PDB entry 7Q3L | electron microscopy, 2.21 A resolution | chains q and A of the 9 polymer chains in the assembly

Chain q:
Molecule: HIV Tat-specific factor 1
From: Homo sapiens
UniProtKB: O43719 (HTSF1_HUMAN); numbering as in UniProt (aligned over 2-755)
Amino-acid sequence (803 residues; row label = number of the first residue in the row; numbers below 1 keep their minus sign (Gly-47 is residue -47)):
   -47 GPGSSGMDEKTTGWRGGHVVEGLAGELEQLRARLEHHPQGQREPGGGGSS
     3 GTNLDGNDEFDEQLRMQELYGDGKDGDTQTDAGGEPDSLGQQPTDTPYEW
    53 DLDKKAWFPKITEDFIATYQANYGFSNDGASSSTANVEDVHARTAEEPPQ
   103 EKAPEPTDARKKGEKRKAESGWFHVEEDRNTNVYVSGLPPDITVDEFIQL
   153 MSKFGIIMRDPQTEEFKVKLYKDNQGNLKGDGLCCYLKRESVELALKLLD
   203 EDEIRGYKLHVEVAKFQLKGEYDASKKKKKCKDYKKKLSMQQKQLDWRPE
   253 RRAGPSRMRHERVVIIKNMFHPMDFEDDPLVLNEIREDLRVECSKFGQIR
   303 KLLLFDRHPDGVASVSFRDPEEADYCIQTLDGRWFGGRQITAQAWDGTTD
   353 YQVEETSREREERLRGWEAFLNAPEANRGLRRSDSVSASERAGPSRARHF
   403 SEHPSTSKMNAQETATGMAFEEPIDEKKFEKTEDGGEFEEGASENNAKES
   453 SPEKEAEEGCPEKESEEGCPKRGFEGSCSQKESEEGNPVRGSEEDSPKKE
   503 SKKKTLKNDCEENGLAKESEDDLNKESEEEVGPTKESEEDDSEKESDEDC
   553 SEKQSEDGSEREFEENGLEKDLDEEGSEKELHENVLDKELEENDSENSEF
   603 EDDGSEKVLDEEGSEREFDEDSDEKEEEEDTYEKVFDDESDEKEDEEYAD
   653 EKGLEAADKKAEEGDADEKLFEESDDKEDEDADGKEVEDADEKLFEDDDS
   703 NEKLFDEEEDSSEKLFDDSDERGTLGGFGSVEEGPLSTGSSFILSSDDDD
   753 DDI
Not modelled in the structure: -47 to 131, 142-144, 161-183, 205-208, 216-239, 252-755
Construct notes: expression tag (-47 to 1)
Curated features (UniProtKB/Swiss-Prot):
  - modified residue: Ser2 (N-acetylserine), Lys297 (N6-acetyllysine), Ser387 (Phosphoserine), Ser403 (Phosphoserine), Ser407 (Phosphoserine), Ser409 (Phosphoserine), Ser445 (Phosphoserine), Ser452 (Phosphoserine), Ser453 (Phosphoserine), Ser481 (Phosphoserine), Ser485 (Phosphoserine), Ser494 (Phosphoserine), Ser498 (Phosphoserine), Ser521 (Phosphoserine), Ser529 (Phosphoserine), Ser557 (Phosphoserine), Ser561 (Phosphoserine), Ser579 (Phosphoserine), Ser597 (Phosphoserine), Ser600 (Phosphoserine) and 11 more in UniProt
  - cross-link (Glycyl lysine isopeptide (Lys-Gly)): Lys429 (interchain with G-Cter in SUMO2), Lys430 (interchain with G-Cter in SUMO2)
  - mutagenesis: Tyr136 (Y136D: Loss of interaction with U snRNPs), Lys155 to Phe156 (In 4A mutant; abolished binding to poly-ADP-ribosylated RPA1 and recruitment to DNA damage sites; when associated with 297-A-A-298), Lys297 to Phe298 (In 4A mutant; abolished binding to poly-ADP-ribosylated RPA1 and recruitment to DNA damage sites; when associated with 155-A-A-156), Ser748 (S748A: Impaired phosphorylation by CK2, leading to abolish interaction with TOPBP1)

Chain A:
Molecule: Splicing factor 3B subunit 1
From: Homo sapiens
UniProtKB: O75533 (SF3B1_HUMAN); residues 1-1304 here = UniProt positions 1-1304
Amino-acid sequence (1304 residues; each row starts with the number of its first residue):
     1 MAKIAKTHEDIEAQIREIQGKKAALDEAQGVGLDSTGYYDQEIYGGSDSR
    51 FAGYVTSIAATELEDDDDDYSSSTSLLGQKKPGYHAPVALLNDIPQSTEQ
   101 YDPFAEHRPPKIADREDEYKKHRRTMIISPERLDPFADGGKTPDPKMNAR
   151 TYMDVMREQHLTKEEREIRQQLAEKAKAGELKVVNGAAASQPPSKRKRRW
   201 DQTADQTPGATPKKLSSWDQAETPGHTPSLRWDETPGRAKGSETPGATPG
   251 SKIWDPTPSHTPAGAATPGRGDTPGHATPGHGGATSSARKNRWDETPKTE
   301 RDTPGHGSGWAETPRTDRGGDSIGETPTPGASKRKSRWDETPASQMGGST
   351 PVLTPGKTPIGTPAMNMATPTPGHIMSMTPEQLQAWRWEREIDERNRPLS
   401 DEELDAMFPEGYKVLPPPAGYVPIRTPARKLTATPTPLGGMTGFHMQTED
   451 RTMKSVNDQPSGNLPFLKPDDIQYFDKLLVDVDESTLSPEEQKERKIMKL
   501 LLKIKNGTPPMRKAALRQITDKAREFGAGPLFNQILPLLMSPTLEDQERH
   551 LLVKVIDRILYKLDDLVRPYVHKILVVIEPLLIDEDYYARVEGREIISNL
   601 AKAAGLATMISTMRPDIDNMDEYVRNTTARAFAVVASALGIPSLLPFLKA
   651 VCKSKKSWQARHTGIKIVQQIAILMGCAILPHLRSLVEIIEHGLVDEQQK
   701 VRTISALAIAALAEAATPYGIESFDSVLKPLWKGIRQHRGKGLAAFLKAI
   751 GYLIPLMDAEYANYYTREVMLILIREFQSPDEEMKKIVLKVVKQCCGTDG
   801 VEANYIKTEILPPFFKHFWQHRMALDRRNYRQLVDTTVELANKVGAAEII
   851 SRIVDDLKDEAEQYRKMVMETIEKIMGNLGAADIDHKLEEQLIDGILYAF
   901 QEQTTEDSVMLNGFGTVVNALGKRVKPYLPQICGTVLWRLNNKSAKVRQQ
   951 AADLISRTAVVMKTCQEEKLMGHLGVVLYEYLGEEYPEVLGSILGALKAI
  1001 VNVIGMHKMTPPIKDLLPRLTPILKNRHEKVQENCIDLVGRIADRGAEYV
  1051 SAREWMRICFELLELLKAHKKAIRRATVNTFGYIAKAIGPHDVLATLLNN
  1101 LKVQERQNRVCTTVAIAIVAETCSPFTVLPALMNEYRVPELNVQNGVLKS
  1151 LSFLFEYIGEMGKDYIYAVTPLLEDALMDRDLVHRQTASAVVQHMSLGVY
  1201 GFGCEDSLNHLLNYVWPNVFETSPHVIQAVMGALEGLRVAIGPCRMLQYC
  1251 LQGLFHPARKVRDVYWKIYNSIYIGSQDALIAHYPRIYNDDKNTYIRYEL
  1301 DYIL
Not modelled in the structure: 1-490
Curated features (UniProtKB/Swiss-Prot):
  - region: Gly529 to Arg568 (Interaction with SF3B14), Gln547 to His550 (Interaction with PHF5A), Glu1156, Tyr1157 (Interaction with PHF5A)
  - site: Pro469 (Interaction with RNA), Tyr587 (Interaction with RNA), Glu592 (Interaction with PHF5A), Lys602 (Interaction with SF3B3), Cys677 (Interaction with SF3B3), Cys1035 (Interaction with RNA), Tyr1049 (Interaction with RNA), Leu1141 (Interaction with RNA), Glu1205 (Interaction with SF3B3)
  - modified residue: Thr125 (Phosphothreonine), Ser129 (Phosphoserine), Lys141 (N6-acetyllysine), Thr142 (Phosphothreonine), Arg157 (Citrulline), Ser194 (Phosphoserine), Thr203 (Phosphothreonine), Thr207 (Phosphothreonine), Thr211 (Phosphothreonine), Lys214 (N6-acetyllysine), Thr223 (Phosphothreonine), Thr227 (Phosphothreonine), Ser229 (Phosphoserine), Thr235 (Phosphothreonine), Thr244 (Phosphothreonine), Thr248 (Phosphothreonine), Thr257 (Phosphothreonine), Thr261 (Phosphothreonine), Thr267 (Phosphothreonine), Thr273 (Phosphothreonine) and 22 more in UniProt
  - cross-link (Glycyl lysine isopeptide (Lys-Gly)): Lys214 (interchain with G-Cter in SUMO2), Lys413 (interchain with G-Cter in SUMO1), Lys430 (interchain with G-Cter in SUMO2)
  - mutagenesis: Trp200 (W200A: Abolishes interaction with RBM39; when associated with A-218; A-232; A-254; A-293; A-310 and A-338), Trp218 (W218A: Abolishes interaction with RBM39; when associated with A-200; A-232; A-254; A-293; A-310 and A-338), Thr223 (T223A: No effect on interaction with PPP1R8), Thr227 (T227A: No effect on interaction with PPP1R8), Trp232 (W232A: Abolishes interaction with RBM39; when associated with A-200; A-218; A-254; A-293; A-310 and A-338), Thr235 (T235A: No effect on interaction with PPP1R8), Thr244 (T244A: Slight inhibition of interaction with PPP1R8), Thr248 (T248A: Slight inhibition of interaction with PPP1R8), Trp254 (W254A: Abolishes interaction with RBM39; when associated with A-200; A-218; A-232; A-293; A-310 and A-338), Thr257 (T257A: No effect on interaction with PPP1R8), Thr261 (T261A: Slight inhibition of interaction with PPP1R8), Thr267 (T267A: No effect on interaction with PPP1R8), 9 further mutagenesis entries in UniProt

Interface between chain q and chain A:
Residue-residue contacts (50; chain q residue first):
  Ser154(q) with Gln1104(A), hydrogen bond (backbone-side chain)
  Lys155(q) with Phe1060(A); Glu1061(A), salt bridge; Gln1104(A), hydrogen bond (backbone-side chain)
  Phe156(q) with Val1103(A)
  Gly157(q) with Val1103(A); Gln1104(A)
  Ile158(q) with Val1103(A), hydrogen bond (backbone-backbone); Gln1104(A); Glu1105(A)
  Lys190(q) with Lys1102(A); Glu1140(A), salt bridge
  Glu192(q) with Lys1102(A); Val1103(A)
  Ser193(q) with Val1103(A)
  Glu195(q) with Asn1099(A), hydrogen bond
  Leu196(q) with Thr1096(A); Asn1100(A); Val1103(A), hydrophobic
  Leu198(q) with Arg1053(A)
  Lys199(q) with Arg1053(A), hydrogen bond (backbone-side chain); Arg1057(A); Asp1092(A), salt bridge; Thr1096(A), hydrogen bond
  Leu200(q) with Met1056(A), hydrophobic; Arg1057(A), hydrogen bond (backbone-side chain); Phe1060(A), hydrophobic
  Asp202(q) with Arg1053(A), salt bridge; Arg1057(A), hydrogen bond (backbone-side chain)
  Glu203(q) with Arg1053(A), salt bridge; Arg1057(A), salt bridge
  Gln244(q) with Asn1142(A), hydrogen bond
  Gln246(q) with Arg1109(A), hydrogen bond (backbone-side chain)
  Leu247(q) with Lys1102(A); Val1103(A); Gln1104(A); Arg1109(A), hydrogen bond (backbone-side chain); Asn1142(A)
  Asp248(q) with Arg1109(A), hydrogen bond (backbone-side chain); Asn1142(A), hydrogen bond
  Trp249(q) with Leu1101(A), hydrophobic; Arg1109(A); Asn1142(A), hydrogen bond (side chain-backbone); Asn1145(A); Gly1146(A); Lys1149(A); Val1183(A)
  Arg250(q) with Arg1106(A), hydrogen bond (backbone-side chain)
  Pro251(q) with Arg1106(A), hydrogen bond (backbone-side chain); His1225(A)
Interface residues without a listed pair, chain A (26 interface residues in all): Val1110, Thr1113, Gln1186

Overview:
22 residues of chain q face 26 of chain A across their interface; the contacts include 16 hydrogen bonds and 6
salt bridges. Polar contacts include Lys155(q)-Glu1061(A), Lys190(q)-Glu1140(A) and Lys199(q)-Asp1092(A).
Here chain q is HIV Tat-specific factor 1 and chain A is Splicing factor 3B subunit 1, both from Homo sapiens.
Entry 7Q3L (Human 17S U2 snRNP 5' domain) was determined by electron microscopy, deposited together with 7Q4O
and 7Q4P.
